7QEK - chains A and B; structure by X-ray diffraction, 2.25 A resolution.

Chain A (and B):
Protein: regulator AdmX
From: Serratia plymuthica
Notes: chain B of this document is another copy of the same molecule, construct and numbering; everything in this record applies to it too
Amino-acid sequence (248 residues; each row starts with the number of its first residue):
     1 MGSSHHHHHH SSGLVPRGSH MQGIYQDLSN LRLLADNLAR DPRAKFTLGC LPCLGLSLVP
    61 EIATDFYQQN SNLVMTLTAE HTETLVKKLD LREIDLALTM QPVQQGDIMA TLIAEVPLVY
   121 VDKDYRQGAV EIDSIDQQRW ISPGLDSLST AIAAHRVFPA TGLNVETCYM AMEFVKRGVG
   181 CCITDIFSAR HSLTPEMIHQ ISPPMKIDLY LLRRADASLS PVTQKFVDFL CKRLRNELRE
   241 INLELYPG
Disordered / not traced: 1-41, 246-248 (chain B: 1-43, 246-248)
Bound ions: Mg2+: Tyr-169 (shared with Tyr-169(B) of chain B)
Small-molecule neighbours: 3-(1H-indol-3-yl)-2-oxopropanoic acid (3IO): Leu-51, Pro-52, Cys-53, His-81, Pro-143, Gly-144, Leu-145, Leu-148, Val-165, Glu-166, Thr-167, Cys-168, Tyr-169, Ala-171, Cys-182, Thr-184, Asp-185, Ser-188

How chain A and chain B interact:
Contacting residue pairs - 85 pairs, chain A then chain B:
  Cys-50(A) / Met-170(B)  hydrophobic
  Pro-52(A) / Tyr-169(B)
  Gly-55(A) / Tyr-169(B)
  Gly-55(A) / Met-170(B)
  Leu-56(A) / Tyr-169(B)  hydrophobic
  Leu-56(A) / Glu-173(B)
  Ser-57(A) / Glu-173(B)  hydrogen bond
  Val-59(A) / Met-170(B)  hydrophobic
  Pro-60(A) / Glu-173(B)
  Pro-60(A) / Phe-174(B)
  Glu-61(A) / Arg-177(B)
  Ala-63(A) / Phe-174(B)  hydrophobic
  Thr-64(A) / Phe-174(B)
  Thr-64(A) / Arg-177(B)
  Thr-64(A) / Val-179(B)
  Tyr-67(A) / Gly-162(B)
  Tyr-67(A) / Leu-163(B)  hydrophobic
  Tyr-67(A) / Val-179(B)  hydrophobic
  Leu-73(A) / Gly-162(B)
  Val-74(A) / Gly-162(B)
  Val-74(A) / Asn-164(B)
  Met-75(A) / Gly-162(B)  hydrogen bond (backbone-backbone)
  Met-75(A) / Leu-163(B)
  Met-75(A) / Asn-164(B)  hydrogen bond (backbone-backbone)
  Thr-76(A) / Asn-164(B)
  Thr-76(A) / Glu-166(B)
  Leu-77(A) / Asn-164(B)  hydrogen bond (backbone-backbone)
  Leu-77(A) / Val-165(B)
  Leu-77(A) / Glu-166(B)  hydrogen bond (backbone-backbone)
  Leu-77(A) / Met-170(B)  hydrophobic
  Leu-77(A) / Phe-174(B)  hydrophobic
  Thr-78(A) / His-81(B)
  Thr-78(A) / Glu-166(B)
  Thr-78(A) / Thr-167(B)  hydrogen bond
  Thr-78(A) / Met-170(B)
  Ala-79(A) / His-81(B)
  Ala-79(A) / Thr-167(B)  hydrogen bond (backbone-side chain)
  Ala-79(A) / Tyr-169(B)
  Ala-79(A) / Met-170(B)
  Glu-80(A) / His-81(B)  salt bridge
  His-81(A) / Thr-78(B)  hydrogen bond
  His-81(A) / Ala-79(B)  hydrogen bond (side chain-backbone)
  His-81(A) / Glu-80(B)  salt bridge
  Lys-88(A) / Glu-83(B)  salt bridge
  Gly-162(A) / Tyr-67(B)
  Gly-162(A) / Leu-73(B)
  Gly-162(A) / Val-74(B)
  Gly-162(A) / Met-75(B)  hydrogen bond (backbone-backbone)
  Leu-163(A) / Tyr-67(B)  hydrophobic
  Leu-163(A) / Met-75(B)
  Asn-164(A) / Val-74(B)
  Asn-164(A) / Met-75(B)  hydrogen bond (backbone-backbone)
  Asn-164(A) / Thr-76(B)
  Asn-164(A) / Leu-77(B)  hydrogen bond (backbone-backbone)
  Val-165(A) / Leu-77(B)
  Glu-166(A) / Thr-76(B)
  Glu-166(A) / Leu-77(B)  hydrogen bond (backbone-backbone)
  Glu-166(A) / Thr-78(B)
  Thr-167(A) / Thr-78(B)  hydrogen bond
  Thr-167(A) / Ala-79(B)  hydrogen bond (side chain-backbone)
  Tyr-169(A) / Pro-52(B)
  Tyr-169(A) / Gly-55(B)
  Tyr-169(A) / Leu-56(B)  hydrophobic
  Tyr-169(A) / Ala-79(B)
  Tyr-169(A) / Tyr-169(B)
  Met-170(A) / Cys-50(B)  hydrophobic
  Met-170(A) / Gly-55(B)
  Met-170(A) / Val-59(B)  hydrophobic
  Met-170(A) / Pro-60(B)  hydrophobic
  Met-170(A) / Thr-78(B)
  Met-170(A) / Ala-79(B)
  Glu-173(A) / Leu-56(B)
  Glu-173(A) / Ser-57(B)
  Glu-173(A) / Pro-60(B)
  Glu-173(A) / His-191(B)  salt bridge
  Phe-174(A) / Pro-60(B)
  Phe-174(A) / Ala-63(B)  hydrophobic
  Phe-174(A) / Thr-64(B)
  Phe-174(A) / Leu-77(B)  hydrophobic
  Arg-177(A) / Ser-57(B)
  Arg-177(A) / Pro-60(B)
  Arg-177(A) / Glu-61(B)  salt bridge
  Arg-177(A) / Thr-64(B)
  Val-179(A) / Thr-64(B)
  His-191(A) / Glu-173(B)  salt bridge
Interface residues without a listed pair, chain A (36 interface residues in all): Thr-84, Thr-161
Interface residues without a listed pair, chain B (37 interface residues in all): Thr-84, Lys-88, Thr-161

Summary:
36 residues of chain A face 37 of chain B across their interface, with 15 hydrogen bonds and 6 salt bridges.
Polar pairs include Glu-80(A)/His-81(B), Lys-88(A)/Glu-83(B) and Glu-173(A)/His-191(B). Chain A binds
3-(1H-indol-3-yl)-2-oxopropanoic acid.
Chain A and chain B are both regulator AdmX (Serratia plymuthica); the structure, Structure of the ligand
binding domain of the antibiotic biosynthesis regulator AdmX from the rhizobacterium Serratia ..., was
determined by X-ray diffraction.
